Entry 1TU3 (X-ray diffraction, 2.31 A resolution); this record covers chains B and F of the 4 polymer chains in the assembly.

# Chain B
Protein: Ras-related protein Rab-5A
Organism: Homo sapiens
UniProtKB: P20339 (RAB5A_HUMAN); numbering as in UniProt (aligned over 15-184)
Chain sequence (171 residues; each row starts with the number of its first residue):
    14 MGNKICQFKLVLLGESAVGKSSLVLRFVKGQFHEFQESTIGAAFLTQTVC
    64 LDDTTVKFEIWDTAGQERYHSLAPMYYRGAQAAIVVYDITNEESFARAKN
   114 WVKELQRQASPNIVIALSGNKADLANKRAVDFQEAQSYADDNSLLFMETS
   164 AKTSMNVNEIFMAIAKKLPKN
Disordered / not traced: 14-16, 183-184
Construct notes: cloning artifact (14)
Swiss-Prot annotation at these positions:
  - motif: Gln44 to Ala56 (Switch 1), Ala77 to Ala93 (Switch 2)
  - binding site (GTP): Ser29, Ala30, Gly32, Lys33, Ser34, Ser35, His46, Glu47, Thr52, Gly78, Asn133, Lys134, Asp136, Ala164, Lys165
  - binding site (Mg(2+)): Ser34, Thr52
  - modified residue: Ser84 (Phosphoserine)
  - glycosylation: Arg120 (Microbial infection: N-beta-linked (GlcNAc) arginine)
  - mutagenesis: Ser34 (S34N: Increased interaction wih ATP9A), Gly54 (G54Q: Strongly decreases ZFYVE20 binding affinity), Ala56 (A56E: Strongly decreases ZFYVE20 binding affinity), Phe57 (F57A: Strongly decreases RABEP1 and ZFYVE20 binding affinity), Trp74 (W74A: Strongly decreases RABEP1 binding affinity), Gln79 (Q79L: Loss of GTPase activity. Does not inhibit filopodia formation), Tyr82 (Y82A: Strongly decreases RABEP1 binding affinity. Impairs endosome fusion), Ser84 (S84A: Loss of phosphorylation. No effect on GDI1 and GDI2 binding; S84E: Phosphomimetic mutant. Loss of GDI1 and GDI2 binding), Tyr89 (Y89A: Strongly decreases RABEP1 binding affinity), Lys116 (K116E: No effect on RABEP1 binding affinity), Arg120 (R120E: No effect on RABEP1 binding affinity)
Metal / ion sites: Mg2+: Ser34, Thr52 (together with GMP-PNP)
Ligand contacts: GMP-PNP (GNP; phosphoaminophosphonic acid-guanylate ester): Glu28, Ser29, Ala30, Val31, Gly32, Lys33, Ser34, Ser35, Phe45, His46, Glu47, Phe48, Gln49, Glu50, Ser51, Thr52, Asp75, Thr76, Ala77, Gly78, Asn133, Lys134, Asp136, Leu137, Thr162, Ser163, Ala164, Lys165

# Chain F
Protein: Rab GTPase binding effector protein 1
Organism: Homo sapiens
UniProtKB: Q15276 (RABE1_HUMAN); residue numbers follow UniProt; this construct covers 789-862
Chain sequence (79 residues; each row starts with the number of its first residue):
   784 GPLGSAKATVEQLMFEEKNKAQRLQTELDVSEQVQRDFVKLSQTLQVQLE
   834 RIRQADSLERIRAILNDTKLTDINQLPET
Disordered / not traced: 784-803, 850-862
Construct notes: cloning artifact (784-788)
Swiss-Prot annotation at these positions:
  - mutagenesis: Asp812 (D812K: No effect on RAB5A binding affinity), Glu815 (E815K: No effect on RAB5A binding affinity), Gln818 (Q818W: Strongly decreases RAB5A binding affinity), Asp820 (D820K: Strongly decreases RAB5A binding affinity), Phe821 (F821R: Strongly decreases RAB5A binding affinity), Val822 (V822D: Strongly decreases RAB5A binding affinity), Gln826 (Q826A: Strongly decreases RAB5A binding affinity), Gln829 (Q829A: Strongly decreases RAB5A binding affinity)

# Chain B / chain F interface
Residue-residue contacts - 13 pairs, chain B then chain F:
  Ile53(B) - Asp820(F)
  Ile53(B) - Leu824(F)
  Gly54(B) - Phe821(F)
  Arg81(B) - Val813(F)
  Arg81(B) - Gln816(F)
  Arg81(B) - Val817(F)
  Arg81(B) - Asp820(F)  salt bridge
  Tyr82(B) - Val817(F)  hydrophobic
  Tyr82(B) - Asp820(F)  hydrogen bond
  Tyr82(B) - Phe821(F)  hydrophobic
  Leu85(B) - Val817(F)  hydrophobic
  Leu85(B) - Phe821(F)  hydrophobic
  Tyr89(B) - Phe821(F)
Also at the interface, not in a pair above, chain B (7 interface residues in all): Ala55

# In short
Chain B and chain F form an interface of 7 and 6 residues respectively, with 1 hydrogen bond and 1 salt
bridge. Polar pairs include Arg81(B)-Asp820(F) and Tyr82(B)-Asp820(F). Ligands of chain B: GMP-PNP.
Chain B is Ras-related protein Rab-5A and chain F is Rab GTPase binding effector protein 1, both from Homo
sapiens; the structure, Crystal Structure of Rab5 complex with Rabaptin5 C-terminal Domain, was determined by
X-ray diffraction (same publication as 1TU4).
